PDB entry 3C21 | X-ray diffraction, 2.70 A resolution | chains A and B

== Chain A (and B) ==
Molecule: DNA integrity scanning protein disA
Organism: Thermotoga maritima
Notes: chain B of this document is another copy of the same molecule, construct and numbering; everything in this record applies to it too
UniProt: Q9WY43 (DISA_THEMA); residues 1-357 here = UniProt positions 1-357
Amino-acid sequence (377 residues; row label = number of the first residue in the row; numbers below 1 keep their minus sign (Met-19 is residue -19)):
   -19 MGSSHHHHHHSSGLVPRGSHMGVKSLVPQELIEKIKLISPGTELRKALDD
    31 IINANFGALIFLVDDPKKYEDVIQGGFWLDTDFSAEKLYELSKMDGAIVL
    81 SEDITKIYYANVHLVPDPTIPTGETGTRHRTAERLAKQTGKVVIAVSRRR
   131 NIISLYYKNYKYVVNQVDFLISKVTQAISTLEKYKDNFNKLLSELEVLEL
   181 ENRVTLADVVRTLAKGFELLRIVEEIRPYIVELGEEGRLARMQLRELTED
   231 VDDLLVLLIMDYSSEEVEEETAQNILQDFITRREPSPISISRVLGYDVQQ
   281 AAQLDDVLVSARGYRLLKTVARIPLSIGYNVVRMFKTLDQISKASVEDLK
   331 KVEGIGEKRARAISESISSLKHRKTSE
Disordered / not traced: -19 to 6, 356-357
Sequence notes: expression tag (-19 to 0)
Swiss-Prot annotation at these positions:
  - binding site (3',3'-c-di-AMP): Gly76, Leu94, Thr107, Thr111, Arg128
  - mutagenesis: Asp75 (D75N: Significant loss of c-di-AMP formation, still forms octamers), Thr107 to Thr111 (Significant loss of c-di-AMP formation), Arg108 to Arg110 (About 90% loss of c-di-AMP formation), Arg128 to Arg130 (2-fold increase in c-di-AMP formation), Arg130 (R130A: About 90% loss of c-di-AMP formation)
Ligand contacts: 2BA ((2R,3R,3aS,5R,7aR,9R,10R,10aS,12R,14aR)-2,9-bis(6-amino-9H-purin-9-yl)octahydro-2H,7H-difuro[3,2-d:3',2'-j][1,3,7,9,2,8 ]tetraoxadiphosphacyclododecine-3,5,10,12-tetrol 5,12-dioxide): Leu39, Asp75, Gly76, Ala77, Val92, His93, Leu94, Gly106, Thr107, Arg108, Thr111, Arg128

== How chain A and chain B interact ==
Residue-residue contacts - 17 pairs, chain A then chain B:
  Gln54(A) - Pro98(B)
  Gln54(A) - Arg110(B)
  Gln54(A) - Arg114(B)
  His93(A) - Arg110(B)  hydrogen bond
  His93(A) - Arg114(B)
  Val95(A) - Pro98(B)  hydrophobic
  Val95(A) - Arg114(B)
  Pro98(A) - Gln54(B)
  Pro98(A) - Val95(B)  hydrophobic
  Pro98(A) - Pro98(B)  hydrophobic
  Thr107(A) - His93(B)
  Arg110(A) - Gln54(B)
  Arg110(A) - His93(B)  hydrogen bond
  Arg114(A) - Gln54(B)
  Arg114(A) - His93(B)
  Arg114(A) - Val95(B)
  Arg128(A) - Arg128(B)
Interface residues without a listed pair, chain A (9 interface residues in all): Pro96
Interface residues without a listed pair, chain B (9 interface residues in all): Pro96, Thr107

== In short ==
The chain A/chain B interface involves 9 residues from each chain; the contacts include 2 hydrogen bonds. The
hydrogen-bonded pair is His93(A)-Arg110(B). Bound to chain A: compound 2BA. UniProt lists 5 residues binding
3',3'-c-di-AMP and 9 mutagenesis sites on chain A.
Both chains are DNA integrity scanning protein disA (Thermotoga maritima). Entry 3C21 (Structure of a
bacterial DNA damage sensor protein with reaction product) was determined by X-ray diffraction together with
3C1Y, 3C1Z and 3C23 from the same study.
